Entry 5XWR (X-ray diffraction, 2.69 A resolution); this record covers chains A and B of the 4 polymer chains in the assembly.

== Chain A (and B) ==
Protein: Histone-binding protein RBBP4
Organism: Homo sapiens
Notes: chain B of this document is another copy of the same molecule, construct and numbering; everything in this record applies to it too
UniProtKB: Q09028 (RBBP4_HUMAN); residue numbers follow UniProt; this construct covers 1-425
Amino-acid sequence (443 residues; numbered -17 to 425; the number before each row is that of its first residue; numbers below 1 keep their minus sign (His-17 is residue -17)):
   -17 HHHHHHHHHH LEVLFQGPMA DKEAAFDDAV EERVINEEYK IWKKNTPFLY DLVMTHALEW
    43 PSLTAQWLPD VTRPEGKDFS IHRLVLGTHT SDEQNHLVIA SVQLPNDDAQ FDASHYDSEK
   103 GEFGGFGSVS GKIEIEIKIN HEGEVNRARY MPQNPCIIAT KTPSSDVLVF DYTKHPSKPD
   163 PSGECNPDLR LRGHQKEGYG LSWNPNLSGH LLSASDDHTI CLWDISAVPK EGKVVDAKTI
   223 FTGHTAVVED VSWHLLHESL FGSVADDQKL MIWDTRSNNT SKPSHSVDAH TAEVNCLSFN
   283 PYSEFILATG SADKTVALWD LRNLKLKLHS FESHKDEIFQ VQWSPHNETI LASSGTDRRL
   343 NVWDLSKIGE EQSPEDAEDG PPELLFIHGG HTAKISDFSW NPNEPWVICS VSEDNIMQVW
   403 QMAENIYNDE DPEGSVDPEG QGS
Disordered / not traced: -17 to 12, 97-110, 356-359, 411-425 (chain B: -17 to 10, 91-112, 211-213, 356-359, 411-425)
Sequence notes: expression tag (-17 to 0)
Curated features (UniProtKB/Swiss-Prot):
  - modified residue: Ala2 (N-acetylalanine), Lys4 (N6-acetyllysine), Ser110 (Phosphoserine), Lys160 (N6-acetyllysine), Ser355 (Phosphoserine)
  - cross-link (Glycyl lysine isopeptide (Lys-Gly)): Lys4 (interchain with G-Cter in SUMO2), Lys160 (interchain with G-Cter in SUMO2)
  - mutagenesis: Val35 (V35A: Loss of interaction with ARMC12), Pro43 (P43A: Loss of interaction with ZNF827 and loss of localization to telomeres; when associated with A-73), Ser73 (S73A: Loss of interaction with ZNF827 and loss of localization to telomeres; when associated with A-43), Glu126 to Asn128 (Loss of interaction with ZNF827), Glu126 (E126A: Loss of interaction with ZNF827 and loss of localization to telomeres; when associated with A-128 and A-179), Asn128 (N128A: Loss of interaction with ZNF827 and loss of localization to telomeres; when associated with A-126 and A-179), Glu179 (E179A: Loss of interaction with ZNF827 and loss of localization to telomeres; when associated with A-126 and A-128), Tyr181 (Y181A: Loss of interaction with ZNF827 and loss of localization to telomeres), Glu231 (E231A: Decreased interaction with ZNF827; when associated with A-277), Asn277 (N277A: Decreased interaction with ZNF827; when associated with A-231), Glu395 (E395A: Decreased interaction with ZNF827)

== Interface between chain A and chain B ==
Pairs across the interface (24; chain A residue first):
  Asp74(A) with Leu171(B)
  Glu75(A) with Ser208(B)
  Gln76(A) with Gln135(B); Ser190(B), hydrogen bond
  Glu124(A) with Gln135(B); Asn136(B)
  Gly125(A) with Asn136(B)
  Pro145(A) with Cys138(B); Thr155(B)
  Ser146(A) with Cys138(B)
  Pro163(A) with Leu189(B)
  Ser164(A) with Gln135(B), hydrogen bond (backbone-side chain); Asn188(B); Leu189(B); Ser190(B), hydrogen bond (backbone-backbone)
  Gly165(A) with Gln135(B); Ser190(B)
  Glu166(A) with Gln135(B)
  Arg174(A) with Asp52(B); Val53(B), hydrogen bond (side chain-backbone); Thr54(B)
  Asp218(A) with Thr54(B); Arg55(B), hydrogen bond (side chain-backbone)
  Ala219(A) with Glu57(B)
Other interface residues (no listed pair), chain A (22 interface residues in all): His71, His123, Glu126, Gln177, Lys178, Glu179, Val216, Lys220
Other interface residues (no listed pair), chain B (23 interface residues in all): Pro56, Glu118, Pro134, Pro137, Ile139, Lys156, Ser159, Pro187, Ile207

== Overview ==
22 residues of chain A and 23 residues of chain B are in contact; the contacts include 5 hydrogen bonds. Among
the polar pairs are Gln76(A)-Ser190(B), Ser164(A)-Gln135(B) and Arg174(A)-Val53(B). UniProt lists 11
mutagenesis sites on chain A.
Chain A and chain B are both Histone-binding protein RBBP4 (Homo sapiens); the structure, Crystal Structure of
RBBP4-peptide complex, was determined by X-ray diffraction.
